PDB entry 5TG4 | X-ray diffraction, 1.44 A resolution | chain A

[Chain A]
Protein: Beta-lactamase
Organism: Acinetobacter baumannii
Notes: EC 3.5.2.6
UniProt: Q8RLA6 (Q8RLA6_ACIBA); residue numbers follow UniProt; this construct covers 32-275
Sequence (245 residues; row label = number of the first residue in the row):
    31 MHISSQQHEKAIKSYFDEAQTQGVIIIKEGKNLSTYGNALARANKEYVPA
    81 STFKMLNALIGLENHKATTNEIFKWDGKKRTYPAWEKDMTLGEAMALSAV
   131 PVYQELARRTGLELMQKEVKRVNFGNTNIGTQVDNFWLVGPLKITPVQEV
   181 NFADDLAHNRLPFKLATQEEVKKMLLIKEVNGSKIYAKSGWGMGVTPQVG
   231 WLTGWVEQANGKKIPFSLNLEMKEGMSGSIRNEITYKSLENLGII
Differences from the reference sequence: initiating methionine (31)
Modified residues: Lys84 (lysine nz-carboxylic acid; KCX); Ala114 (alpha-aminobutyric acid; ABA); Ala196 (alpha-aminobutyric acid; ABA)
Covalent attachments: {3-[(tert-butoxycarbonyl)amino]phenyl}boronic acid (JW1) linked to Ser81
Ligand contacts:
  - D-Glyceraldehyde (3GR), molecule 1: Phe46, Asp47, Gln50, Thr51, Gln52, Asn68, Lys253
  - D-Glyceraldehyde (3GR), molecule 2: Asn153, Val177, Gln178, Asn181
  - bicarbonate ion (BCT), molecule 1: Tyr112, Trp115, Ser128, Trp221, Met223
  - bicarbonate ion (BCT), molecule 2: Ala187, His188, Asn189, Lys243
  - bicarbonate ion (BCT), molecule 3: Ser213, Gln238, Asn240, Gly273, Ile274, Ile275
  - JW1 ({3-[(tert-butoxycarbonyl)amino]phenyl}boronic acid): Ala80, Lys84, Trp115, Ser128, Val130, Leu168, Val169, Lys218, Gly220, Trp221, Met223, Gly224
  - methanethiol (MEE): Tyr112, Ala114, Trp115, Leu127
From the paper describing this entry:
  - binding site for JW1: Ser81, Trp115, Ser128, Val130, Leu168, Val169, Trp221, Met223, Arg261
  - catalytic residues: Ser81, Lys84, Trp221
  - post-translational modification sites: Lys84

[In short]
Ligands of chain A: D-Glyceraldehyde, 3 copies of bicarbonate ion and methanethiol. Covalently linked compound
JW1: at Ser81. From the paper: catalytic residues Ser81, Lys84 and Trp221; a binding site for JW1 at Ser81,
Trp115 and Ser128 among others.
Chain A is Beta-lactamase (Acinetobacter baumannii); the structure, OXA-24/40 in Complex with Boronic Acid
BA16, was determined by X-ray diffraction, deposited together with 5TG5, 5TG6 and 5TG7.
